PDB entry 7TS0 | electron microscopy, 2.80 A resolution | chains B and G of the 6 polymer chains in the assembly

[Chain B]
Protein: Guanine nucleotide-binding protein G(I)/G(S)/G(T) subunit beta-1
Source organism: Rattus norvegicus
Reference sequence: P54311 (GBB1_RAT); residue numbers follow UniProt; this construct covers 2-340
Amino-acid sequence (400 residues; numbered -33 to 366; the number before each row is that of its first residue; numbers below 1 keep their minus sign (Met-33 is residue -33)):
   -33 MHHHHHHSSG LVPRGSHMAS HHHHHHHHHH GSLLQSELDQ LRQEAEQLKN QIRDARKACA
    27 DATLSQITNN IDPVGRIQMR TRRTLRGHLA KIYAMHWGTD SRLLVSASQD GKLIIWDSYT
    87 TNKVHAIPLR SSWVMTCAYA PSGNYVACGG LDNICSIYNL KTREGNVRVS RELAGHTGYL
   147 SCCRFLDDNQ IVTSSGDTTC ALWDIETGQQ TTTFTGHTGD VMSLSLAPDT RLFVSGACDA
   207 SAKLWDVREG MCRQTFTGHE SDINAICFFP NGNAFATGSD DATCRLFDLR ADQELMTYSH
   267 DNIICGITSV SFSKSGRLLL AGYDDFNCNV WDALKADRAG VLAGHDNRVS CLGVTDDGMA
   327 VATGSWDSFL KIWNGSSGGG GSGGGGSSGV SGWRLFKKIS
Not modelled in the structure: -33 to 2, 344-366
Sequence notes: expression tag (-33 to 1, 341-366)
UniProt features mapped onto this chain:
  - modified residue: Ser2 (N-acetylserine), His266 (Phosphohistidine)

[Chain G]
Protein: G protein gamma subunit
Source organism: Rattus norvegicus
Amino-acid sequence (71 residues; numbered 1 to 71; the number before each row is that of its first residue):
     1 MASNNTASIA QARKLVEQLK MEANIDRIKV SKAAADLMAY CEAHAKEDPL LTPVPASENP
    61 FREKKFFCAI L
Not modelled in the structure: 1-5, 63-71

[How chain B and chain G interact]
Contacting residue pairs (72; chain B residue first):
  Leu4(B) - Ile9(G)  hydrophobic
  Leu7(B) - Ala12(G)  hydrophobic
  Leu7(B) - Val16(G)
  Glu10(B) - Val16(G)
  Glu10(B) - Lys20(G)  salt bridge
  Ala11(B) - Leu19(G)
  Leu14(B) - Val16(G)
  Leu14(B) - Leu19(G)  hydrophobic
  Leu14(B) - Lys20(G)
  Lys15(B) - Leu19(G)
  Ile18(B) - Ala23(G)  hydrophobic
  Ile18(B) - Arg27(G)
  Ala21(B) - Arg27(G)
  Cys25(B) - Arg27(G)
  Cys25(B) - Val30(G)
  Ala26(B) - Val30(G)  hydrophobic
  Ala28(B) - Val30(G)
  Leu30(B) - Ala34(G)  hydrophobic
  Ile33(B) - Ala34(G)  hydrophobic
  Thr34(B) - Met38(G)
  Ile37(B) - Met38(G)  hydrophobic
  Val40(B) - Leu51(G)  hydrophobic
  Met45(B) - Leu50(G)  hydrophobic
  Arg48(B) - Arg62(G)
  Arg49(B) - Phe61(G)  hydrogen bond (side chain-backbone)
  Ser84(B) - Phe61(G)
  Tyr85(B) - Pro60(G)  hydrophobic
  Tyr85(B) - Phe61(G)  hydrophobic
  Met217(B) - Met21(G)  hydrophobic
  Cys218(B) - Gln18(G)
  Cys218(B) - Met21(G)
  Arg219(B) - Glu22(G)
  Thr221(B) - Glu22(G)  hydrogen bond
  Phe235(B) - Leu37(G)  hydrophobic
  Phe235(B) - Tyr40(G)  hydrophobic
  Pro236(B) - Tyr40(G)
  Asn237(B) - Leu37(G)
  Asn237(B) - Tyr40(G)
  Asp254(B) - Ala33(G)
  Arg256(B) - Arg27(G)
  Arg256(B) - Ile28(G)  hydrogen bond (backbone-backbone)
  Arg256(B) - Ala33(G)
  Arg256(B) - Asp36(G)  salt bridge
  Ala257(B) - Ile28(G)
  Asp258(B) - Ile25(G)
  Asp258(B) - Arg27(G)  salt bridge
  Gln259(B) - Val30(G)
  Leu261(B) - Val30(G)  hydrophobic
  Leu261(B) - Leu37(G)  hydrophobic
  Ser279(B) - Asp48(G)  hydrogen bond
  Ser279(B) - Leu50(G)
  Lys280(B) - Glu47(G)
  Lys280(B) - Asp48(G)
  Ser281(B) - Tyr40(G)
  Ser281(B) - His44(G)
  Ser281(B) - Asp48(G)  hydrogen bond
  Arg283(B) - Cys41(G)
  Arg283(B) - Leu51(G)
  Leu284(B) - Leu50(G)
  Leu300(B) - Met38(G)  hydrophobic
  Asp323(B) - Pro49(G)
  Gly324(B) - Pro49(G)
  Gly324(B) - Leu50(G)
  Met325(B) - Asn59(G)
  Met325(B) - Phe61(G)  hydrophobic
  Ala326(B) - Phe61(G)  hydrophobic
  Val327(B) - Leu50(G)  hydrophobic
  Asn340(B) - Asn59(G)  hydrogen bond
  Asn340(B) - Phe61(G)
  Ser342(B) - Pro53(G)
  Ser342(B) - Arg62(G)  hydrogen bond
  Ser343(B) - Pro53(G)
Interface residues without a listed pair, chain B (54 interface residues in all): Ile43, Gln220, Gly282, Val320, Ile338, Gly341
Interface residues without a listed pair, chain G (37 interface residues in all): Ser8, Arg13, Asp26, Lys29, Ser31, Val54

[Overview]
Chain B and chain G form an interface of 54 and 37 residues respectively; the contacts include 7 hydrogen
bonds and 3 salt bridges. Among the polar pairs are Glu10(B)-Lys20(G), Arg256(B)-Asp36(G) and
Asp258(B)-Arg27(G).
Chain B is Guanine nucleotide-binding protein G(I)/G(S)/G(T) subunit beta-1 and chain G is G protein gamma
subunit, both from Rattus norvegicus; the structure, Cryo-EM structure of corticotropin releasing factor
receptor 2 bound to Urocortin 1 and coupled with heterotrimeric ..., was determined by electron microscopy
together with 7TRY from the same study.
